Entry 8D84 (X-ray diffraction, 2.65 A resolution); this record covers chains A and D of the 4 polymer chains in the assembly.

[Chain A (and D)]
Name: UDP-N-acetylglucosamine 1-carboxyvinyltransferase
From: Enterococcus faecalis
Notes: EC 2.5.1.7; chain D of this document is another copy of the same molecule, construct and numbering; everything in this record applies to it too
Reference sequence: A0A3N3SEJ7 (A0A3N3SEJ7_ENTFL); residue numbers follow UniProt; this construct covers 1-433
Sequence (433 residues; row label = number of the first residue in the row):
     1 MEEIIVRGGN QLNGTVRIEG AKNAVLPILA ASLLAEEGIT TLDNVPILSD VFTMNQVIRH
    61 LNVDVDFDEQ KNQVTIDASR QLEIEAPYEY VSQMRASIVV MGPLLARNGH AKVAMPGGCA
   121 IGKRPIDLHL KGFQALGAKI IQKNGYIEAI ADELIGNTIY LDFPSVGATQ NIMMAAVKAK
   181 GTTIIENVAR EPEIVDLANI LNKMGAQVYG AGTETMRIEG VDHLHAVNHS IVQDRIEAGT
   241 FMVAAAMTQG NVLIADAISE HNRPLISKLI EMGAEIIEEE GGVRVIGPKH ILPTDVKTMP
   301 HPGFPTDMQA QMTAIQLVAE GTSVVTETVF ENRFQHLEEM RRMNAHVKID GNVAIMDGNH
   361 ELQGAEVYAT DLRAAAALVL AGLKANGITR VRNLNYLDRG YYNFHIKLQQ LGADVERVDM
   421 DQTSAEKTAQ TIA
Unresolved in the structure: 421-433
Modified residues: Cys119 (S-[(1S)-1-carboxy-1-(phosphonooxy)ethyl]-L-cysteine; QPA)
Residues lining bound ligands: EPZ ((2R)-2-{[(2R,3R,4R,5S,6R)-3-(acetylamino)-2-{[(S)-{[(R)-{[(2R,3S,4R,5R)-5-(2,4-dioxo-3,4-dihydropyrimidin-1(2H)-yl)-3,4-dihydroxytetrahydrofuran-2-yl]methoxy}(hydroxy)phosphoryl]oxy}(hydroxy)phosphoryl]oxy}-5-hydroxy-6-(hydroxymethyl)tetrahydro-2H-pyran-4-yl]oxy}propanoic acid): Lys22, Asn23, Arg95, Ala96, Ile98, Val99, Cys119, Ile121, Lys123, Arg124, Pro125, Ile126, His129, Phe163, Ser165, Val166, Gly167, Gln170, Glu191, Glu193, Arg235, Thr306, Asp307, Phe330, Arg333, Leu372, Arg373
From the paper describing this entry:
  - conformationally variable residues (loop rearrangement): Ala114 to Ile126

[Chain A / chain D interface]
Contacting residue pairs (8):
  Asp295(A) with Lys348(D), salt bridge
  Thr326(A) with Asp350(D)
  Lys348(A) with Asp295(D), salt bridge
  Asp350(A) with Thr326(D); Val353(D)
  Asn352(A) with Asp350(D)
  Val353(A) with Asp350(D)
  Ile355(A) with Ile355(D), hydrophobic
Other interface residues (no listed pair), chain A (9 interface residues in all): Thr322, Val324
Other interface residues (no listed pair), chain D (9 interface residues in all): Thr322, Val324, Asn352

[In short]
The chain A/chain D interface involves 9 residues from each chain; the contacts include 2 salt bridges. The
salt-bridged pair is Asp295(A)-Lys348(D). Chain A binds compound EPZ. The paper reports conformational
variability at Ala114(A).
Both chains are UDP-N-acetylglucosamine 1-carboxyvinyltransferase (Enterococcus faecalis). Entry 8D84 (E.
faecium MurAA in complex with UDP-N-acetylmuramic acid (UNAM) and a covalent adduct of PEP with ...) was
determined by X-ray diffraction together with 7TB0 from the same study.
